6HWA - chains N and a of the 28 polymer chains in the assembly; structure by X-ray diffraction, 2.80 A resolution.

Chain N:
Name: Proteasome subunit beta type-1
Source organism: Saccharomyces cerevisiae S288c
Notes: EC 3.4.25.1
UniProtKB: P38624 (PSB1_YEAST); residues 1-196 here correspond to UniProt positions 20-215 (UniProt number = residue number + 19)
Amino-acid sequence (196 residues; row label = number of the first residue in the row):
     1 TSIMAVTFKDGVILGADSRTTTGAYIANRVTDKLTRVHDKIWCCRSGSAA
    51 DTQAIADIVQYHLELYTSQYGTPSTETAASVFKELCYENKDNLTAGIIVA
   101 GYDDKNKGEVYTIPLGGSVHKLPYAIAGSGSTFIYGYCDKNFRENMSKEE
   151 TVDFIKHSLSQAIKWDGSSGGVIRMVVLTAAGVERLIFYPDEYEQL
Curated features (UniProtKB/Swiss-Prot):
  - active site: Thr1 (Nucleophile)
Metal / ion sites: Mg2+: Ile163, Ser169

Chain a:
Name: Proteasome subunit beta type-7
Source organism: Saccharomyces cerevisiae S288c
Notes: EC 3.4.25.1
UniProtKB: P30657 (PSB7_YEAST); residues -12 to 233 here correspond to UniProt positions 21-266 (UniProt number = residue number + 33)
Amino-acid sequence (246 residues; each row starts with the number of its first residue; numbers below 1 keep their minus sign (Thr-12 is residue -12)):
   -12 TQIANAGASPMVNTQQPIVTGTSVISMKYDNGVIIAADNLGSYGSLLRFN
    38 GVERLIPVGDNTVVGISGDISDMQHIERLLKDLVTENAYDNPLADAEEAL
    88 EPSYIFEYLATVMYQRRSKMNPLWNAIIVAGVQSNGDQFLRYVNLLGVTY
   138 SSPTLATGFGAHMANPLLRKVVDRESDIPKTTVQVAEEAIVNAMRVLYYR
   188 DARSSRNFSLAIIDKNTGLTFKKNLQVENMKWDFAKDIKGYGTQKI
Not modelled in the structure: -12 to 0

How chain N and chain a interact:
Residue-residue contacts (60):
  Arg19(N) - Ala189(a)
  Ala24(N) - Phe146(a)
  Ala24(N) - Arg187(a)
  Ala24(N) - Asp188(a)
  Ala24(N) - Ala189(a)  hydrogen bond (backbone-backbone)
  Ala24(N) - Arg190(a)
  Tyr25(N) - Phe146(a)
  Tyr25(N) - Arg187(a)
  Ile26(N) - Tyr186(a)
  Ile26(N) - Arg187(a)  hydrogen bond (backbone-backbone)
  Ile26(N) - Asp188(a)
  Ile26(N) - Ala189(a)
  Ala27(N) - Arg187(a)  hydrogen bond (backbone-side chain)
  Arg29(N) - Tyr186(a)
  Arg29(N) - Arg187(a)
  Arg29(N) - Lys218(a)  hydrogen bond (side chain-backbone)
  Arg29(N) - Trp219(a)
  Arg29(N) - Phe221(a)
  Val30(N) - Phe221(a)  hydrophobic
  Val30(N) - Ala222(a)  hydrophobic
  Val30(N) - Ile225(a)  hydrophobic
  Asp32(N) - Lys226(a)
  Asp32(N) - Gly227(a)  hydrogen bond (side chain-backbone)
  Asp32(N) - Gln231(a)
  Leu34(N) - Gln231(a)  hydrogen bond (backbone-side chain)
  Thr35(N) - Tyr228(a)
  Thr35(N) - Gln231(a)
  Arg36(N) - Gln231(a)  hydrogen bond (backbone-side chain)
  Trp42(N) - Gln231(a)
  Trp42(N) - Ile233(a)
  Arg45(N) - Tyr228(a)
  Gln53(N) - Tyr228(a)  hydrogen bond (backbone-side chain)
  Ala56(N) - Tyr228(a)
  Asp57(N) - Tyr228(a)  hydrogen bond
  Phe133(N) - Leu33(a)  hydrophobic
  Lys164(N) - Leu34(a)
  Trp165(N) - Ser32(a)
  Trp165(N) - Leu33(a)
  Trp165(N) - Leu34(a)  hydrogen bond (backbone-backbone)
  Trp165(N) - Arg35(a)
  Asp166(N) - Ser32(a)
  Gly167(N) - Ser32(a)  hydrogen bond (backbone-backbone)
  Gly167(N) - Leu34(a)
  Gly167(N) - Ala189(a)
  Gly167(N) - Arg190(a)
  Gly171(N) - Trp219(a)
  Val172(N) - Trp219(a)  hydrophobic
  Arg174(N) - Ala222(a)  hydrogen bond (side chain-backbone)
  Arg174(N) - Ile225(a)
  Arg185(N) - Gln231(a)
  Arg185(N) - Ile233(a)  hydrogen bond (side chain-backbone)
  Ile187(N) - Ala222(a)
  Ile187(N) - Lys223(a)
  Tyr189(N) - Trp219(a)
  Tyr189(N) - Asp220(a)
  Tyr189(N) - Lys223(a)
  Pro190(N) - Trp219(a)
  Asp191(N) - Arg193(a)  salt bridge
  Glu194(N) - Tyr185(a)  hydrogen bond
  Glu194(N) - Arg193(a)  salt bridge
Interface residues without a listed pair, chain N (34 interface residues in all): Thr21, Asn28, Ile163, Ser168
Interface residues without a listed pair, chain a (26 interface residues in all): Met150, Met217

Overview:
34 residues of chain N face 26 of chain a across their interface; the contacts include 14 hydrogen bonds and 2
salt bridges. Polar pairs include Asp191(N)-Arg193(a), Glu194(N)-Arg193(a) and Ala27(N)-Arg187(a). Ile163(N)
and Ser169(N) form the Mg2+ site. UniProt lists active-site residue Thr1(N) on chain N.
Chain N is Proteasome subunit beta type-1 and chain a is Proteasome subunit beta type-7, both from
Saccharomyces cerevisiae S288c; the structure, Yeast 20S proteasome in complex with 43, was determined by
X-ray diffraction, deposited together with 6HTB, 6HTC, 6HTD, 6HTP, 6HTR, 6HUB and 30 further entries.
